PDB entry 7ZPP | electron microscopy, 4.50 A resolution (low resolution: residue-level contacts below are approximate; hydrogen-bond / salt-bridge calls are withheld) | chains A and Q of the 20 polymer chains in the assembly

Chain A:
Protein: Integrase
From: Visna/maedi virus EV1 KV1772
Notes: EC 2.7.7.-, 3.1.-.-
UniProt: P35956 (POL_VILVK); residues 1-281 here correspond to UniProt positions 1226-1506 (UniProt number = residue number + 1225)
Amino-acid sequence (281 residues; each row starts with the number of its first residue):
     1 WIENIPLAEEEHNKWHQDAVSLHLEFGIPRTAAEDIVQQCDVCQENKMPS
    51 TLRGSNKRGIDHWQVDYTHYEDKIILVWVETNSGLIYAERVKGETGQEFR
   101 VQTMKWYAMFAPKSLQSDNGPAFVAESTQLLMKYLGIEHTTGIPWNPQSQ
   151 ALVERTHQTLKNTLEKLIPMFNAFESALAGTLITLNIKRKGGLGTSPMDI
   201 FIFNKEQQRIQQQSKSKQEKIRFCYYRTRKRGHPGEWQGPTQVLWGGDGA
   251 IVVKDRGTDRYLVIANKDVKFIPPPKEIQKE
Unresolved in the structure: 1, 277-281
Curated features (UniProtKB/Swiss-Prot):
  - zinc finger: Glu3 to Gln44 (Integrase-type)
  - DNA-binding region: Arg222 to Pro274 (Integrase-type)
  - binding site (Zn(2+)): His12, His16, Cys40, Cys43
  - binding site (Mg(2+)): Asp66, Asp118, Glu154

Chain Q:
Molecule: vDNA, non-transferred strand
Sequence (21 nucleotides; each row starts with the number of its first residue):
     1 GCTGCGAGATCCGCTCCGGTG

Interface between chain A and chain Q:
Contacting residue pairs (9; chain A residue first):
  Asp18(A) - DG8(Q)
  Glu34(A) - DT10(Q)
  Lys47(A) - DA9(Q)
  Met48(A) - DA9(Q)
  Ser50(A) - DG8(Q)
  Arg231(A) - DG18(Q)
  Arg231(A) - DG19(Q)
  His233(A) - DT20(Q)
  His233(A) - DG21(Q)

Summary:
The chain A/chain Q interface involves 7 residues from each chain. Curated annotation (UniProt) lists a
DNA-binding region, 4 Zn2+-binding residues and 3 Mg2+-binding residues on chain A.
Here chain A is Integrase (Visna/maedi virus EV1 KV1772) and chain Q is vDNA, non-transferred strand. Entry
7ZPP (Cryo-EM structure of the MVV CSC intasome at 4.5A resolution) was determined by electron microscopy
(same publication as 5M0R and 5T3A).
